Entry 9HVM (electron microscopy, 8.10 A resolution (very low resolution: no residue pairs are listed; an interface is given only as per-side residue counts)); this record covers chains D and P of the 16 polymer chains in the assembly.

Chain D (and P):
Name: Ribulose bisphosphate carboxylase small subunit, chloroplastic 1
Source organism: Chlamydomonas reinhardtii
Notes: chain P of this document is another copy of the same molecule, construct and numbering; everything in this record applies to it too
UniProt: P00873 (RBS1_CHLRE); residue numbers follow UniProt; this construct covers 46-177
Sequence (132 residues; numbered 46 to 177; the number before each row is that of its first residue):
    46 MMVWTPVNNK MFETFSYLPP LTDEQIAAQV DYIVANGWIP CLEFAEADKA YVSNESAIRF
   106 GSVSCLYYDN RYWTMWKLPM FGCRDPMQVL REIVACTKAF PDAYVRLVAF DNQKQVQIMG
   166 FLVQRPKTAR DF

Interface between chain D and chain P:
At this resolution (8 A) residue pairs are not listed: 8 residues of chain D and 12 of chain P lie at the interface.

In short:
8 residues of chain D and 12 residues of chain P are in contact.
Both chains are Ribulose bisphosphate carboxylase small subunit, chloroplastic 1 (Chlamydomonas reinhardtii).
Entry 9HVM (In-cell Structure of Pyrenoid Rubisco) was determined by electron microscopy.
